8GLJ - chains A and B of the 4 polymer chains in the assembly; structure by electron microscopy, 3.20 A resolution.

[Chain A]
Name: Protein involved in gliding motility SprA
From: Flavobacterium johnsoniae
UniProt: A0A1M5G5I4 (A0A1M5G5I4_FLAJO); numbering as in UniProt (aligned over 1-2403)
Amino-acid sequence (2403 residues; numbered 1 to 2403; the number before each row is that of its first residue):
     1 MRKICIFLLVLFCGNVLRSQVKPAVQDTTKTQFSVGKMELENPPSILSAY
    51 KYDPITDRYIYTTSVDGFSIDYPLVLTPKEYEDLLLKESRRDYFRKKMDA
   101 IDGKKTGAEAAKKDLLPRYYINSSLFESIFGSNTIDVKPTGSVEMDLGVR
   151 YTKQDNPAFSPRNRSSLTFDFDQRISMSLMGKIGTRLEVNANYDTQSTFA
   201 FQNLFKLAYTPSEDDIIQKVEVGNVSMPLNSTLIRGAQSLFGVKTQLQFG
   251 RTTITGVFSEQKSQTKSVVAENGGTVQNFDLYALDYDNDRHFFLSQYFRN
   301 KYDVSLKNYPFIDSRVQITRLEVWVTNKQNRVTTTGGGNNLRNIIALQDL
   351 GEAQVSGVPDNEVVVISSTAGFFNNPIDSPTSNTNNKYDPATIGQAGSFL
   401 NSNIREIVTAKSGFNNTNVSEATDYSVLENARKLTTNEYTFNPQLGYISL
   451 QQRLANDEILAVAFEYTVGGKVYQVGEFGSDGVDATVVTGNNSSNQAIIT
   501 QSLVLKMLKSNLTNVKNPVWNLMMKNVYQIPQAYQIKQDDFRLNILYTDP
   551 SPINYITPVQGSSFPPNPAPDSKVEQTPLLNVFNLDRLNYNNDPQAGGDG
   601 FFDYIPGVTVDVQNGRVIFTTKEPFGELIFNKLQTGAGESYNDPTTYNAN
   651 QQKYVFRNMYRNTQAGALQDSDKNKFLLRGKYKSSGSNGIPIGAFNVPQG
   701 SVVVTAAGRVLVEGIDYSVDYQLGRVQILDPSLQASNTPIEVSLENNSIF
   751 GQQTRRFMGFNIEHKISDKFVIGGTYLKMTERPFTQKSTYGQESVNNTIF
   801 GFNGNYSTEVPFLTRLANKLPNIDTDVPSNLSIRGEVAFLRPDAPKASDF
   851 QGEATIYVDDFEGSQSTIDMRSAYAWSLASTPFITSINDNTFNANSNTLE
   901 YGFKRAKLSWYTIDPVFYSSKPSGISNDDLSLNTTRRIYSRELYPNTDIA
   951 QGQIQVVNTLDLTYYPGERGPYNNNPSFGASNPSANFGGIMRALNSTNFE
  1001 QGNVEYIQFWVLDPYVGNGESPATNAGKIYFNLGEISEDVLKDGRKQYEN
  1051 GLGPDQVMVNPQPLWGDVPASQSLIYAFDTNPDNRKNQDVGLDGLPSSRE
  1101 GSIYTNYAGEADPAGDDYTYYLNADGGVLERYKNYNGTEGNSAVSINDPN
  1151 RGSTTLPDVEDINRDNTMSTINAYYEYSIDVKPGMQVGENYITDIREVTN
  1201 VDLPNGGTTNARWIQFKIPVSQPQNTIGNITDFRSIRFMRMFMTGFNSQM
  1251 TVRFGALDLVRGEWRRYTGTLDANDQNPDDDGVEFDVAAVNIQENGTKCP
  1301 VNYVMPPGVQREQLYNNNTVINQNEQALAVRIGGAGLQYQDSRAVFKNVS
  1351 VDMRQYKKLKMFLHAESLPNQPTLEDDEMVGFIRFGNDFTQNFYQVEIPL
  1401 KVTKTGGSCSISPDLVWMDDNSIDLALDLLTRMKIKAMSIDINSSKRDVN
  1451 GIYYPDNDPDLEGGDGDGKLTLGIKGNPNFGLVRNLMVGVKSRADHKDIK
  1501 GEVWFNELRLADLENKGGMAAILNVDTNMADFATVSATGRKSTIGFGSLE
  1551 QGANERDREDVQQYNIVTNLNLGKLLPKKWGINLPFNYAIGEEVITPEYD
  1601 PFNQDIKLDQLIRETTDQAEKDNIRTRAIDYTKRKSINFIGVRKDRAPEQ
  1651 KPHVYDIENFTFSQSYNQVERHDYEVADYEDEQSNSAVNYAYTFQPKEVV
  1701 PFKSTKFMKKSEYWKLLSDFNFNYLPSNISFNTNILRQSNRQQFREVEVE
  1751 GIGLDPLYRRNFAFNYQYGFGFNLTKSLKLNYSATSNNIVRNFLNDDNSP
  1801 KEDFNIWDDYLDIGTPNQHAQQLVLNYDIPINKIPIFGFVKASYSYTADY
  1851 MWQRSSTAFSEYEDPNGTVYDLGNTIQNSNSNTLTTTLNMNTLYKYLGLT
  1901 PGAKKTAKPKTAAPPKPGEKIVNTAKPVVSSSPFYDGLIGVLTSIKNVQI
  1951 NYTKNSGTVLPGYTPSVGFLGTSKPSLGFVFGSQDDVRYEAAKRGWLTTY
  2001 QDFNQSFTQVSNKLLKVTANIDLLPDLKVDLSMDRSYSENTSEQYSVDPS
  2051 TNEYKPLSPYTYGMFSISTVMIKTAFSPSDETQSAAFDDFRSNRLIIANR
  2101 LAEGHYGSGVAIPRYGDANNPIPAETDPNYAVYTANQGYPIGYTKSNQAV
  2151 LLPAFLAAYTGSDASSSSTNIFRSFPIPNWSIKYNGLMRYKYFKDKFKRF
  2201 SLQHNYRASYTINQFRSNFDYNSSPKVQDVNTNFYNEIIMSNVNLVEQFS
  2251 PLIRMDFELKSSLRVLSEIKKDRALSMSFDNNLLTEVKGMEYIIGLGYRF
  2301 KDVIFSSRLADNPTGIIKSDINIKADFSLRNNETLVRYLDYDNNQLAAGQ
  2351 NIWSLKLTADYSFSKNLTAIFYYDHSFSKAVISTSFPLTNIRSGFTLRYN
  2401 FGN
Unresolved in the structure: 1-128, 1697-1720, 1893-1940, 2306-2315, 2402-2403
Small-molecule neighbours: Lauryl Maltose Neopentyl Glycol (LMN): V143, E144, M145, F2363, S2364, N2366, L2367, L2397, Y2399

[Chain B]
Name: Peptidyl-prolyl cis-trans isomerase
From: Flavobacterium johnsoniae
UniProt: A5F9W9 (A5F9W9_FLAJ1); numbering as in UniProt (aligned over 1-176)
Amino-acid sequence (176 residues; numbered 1 to 176; the number before each row is that of its first residue):
     1 MKQLLTALLSLTLFISCSKDKDEVKDYTAENEKEIVDYLAQNNLTAQRTN
    51 SGLYYIITKEGSSESEGENPGEEENTGEGENTEENENDGHPTLNSNITVI
   101 YKGYFTNGKVFDESTEGVSYSLRTLIPGWKEGIPLLKSGGEIQLFVPAHL
   151 GYGSNGNKTVPGGAVLIFEITLVSVN
Unresolved in the structure: 1-21, 63-89

[Interface between chain A and chain B]
Residue-residue contacts (42):
  Q395(A) with N96(B); S121(B), hydrogen bond
  A396(A) with N176(B)
  R2100(A) with D22(B), salt bridge
  E2103(A) with V24(B)
  G2104(A) with V24(B)
  H2105(A) with G153(B); S154(B), hydrogen bond (backbone-backbone); N155(B)
  G2107(A) with K25(B); D26(B); S154(B), hydrogen bond (backbone-side chain)
  G2109(A) with D26(B); T28(B)
  D2127(A) with N94(B), hydrogen bond
  N2129(A) with R123(B)
  S2165(A) with D22(B)
  Y2221(A) with G156(B); N157(B)
  N2222(A) with N157(B)
  S2223(A) with F111(B); D112(B), hydrogen bond; Y152(B), hydrogen bond (backbone-side chain)
  S2224(A) with D112(B), hydrogen bond (backbone-side chain); Y120(B); Y152(B), hydrogen bond (backbone-side chain)
  P2225(A) with Y101(B); Y120(B); T124(B); L125(B); I126(B), hydrogen bond (backbone-backbone); W129(B); Y152(B)
  K2226(A) with Y120(B); T124(B); L125(B)
  V2227(A) with T124(B), hydrogen bond (backbone-backbone); I126(B), hydrophobic; Y152(B), hydrophobic
  Q2228(A) with R123(B); T124(B), hydrogen bond (backbone-backbone); K130(B)
Also at the interface, not in a pair above, chain A (24 interface residues in all): Y2106, S2108, V2110, P2128, D2229
Also at the interface, not in a pair above, chain B (28 interface residues in all): H149, K158, T159

[Summary]
24 residues of chain A face 28 of chain B across their interface, with 11 hydrogen bonds and 1 salt bridge.
Polar pairs include R2100(A)-D22(B), Q395(A)-S121(B) and G2107(A)-S154(B). Chain A binds Lauryl Maltose
Neopentyl Glycol.
Here chain A is Protein involved in gliding motility SprA and chain B is Peptidyl-prolyl cis-trans isomerase,
both from Flavobacterium johnsoniae. Entry 8GLJ (The Type 9 Secretion System in vitro assembled, FspA-CTD
substrate bound complex) was determined by electron microscopy.
